PDB entry 9D3S | electron microscopy, 3.10 A resolution | chains F and J of the 10 polymer chains in the assembly

[Chain F]
Protein: Histone H4
Source organism: Homo sapiens
UniProt: P62805 (H4_HUMAN); residues 21-102 here correspond to UniProt positions 22-103 (UniProt number = residue number + 1)
Amino-acid sequence (82 residues; row label = number of the first residue in the row):
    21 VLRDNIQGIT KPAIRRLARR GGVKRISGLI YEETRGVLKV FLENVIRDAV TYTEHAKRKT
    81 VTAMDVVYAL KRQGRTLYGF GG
Not modelled in the structure: 21-23
Swiss-Prot annotation at these positions:
  - modified residue: Lys31 (N6-(2-hydroxyisobutyryl)lysine), Lys44 (N6-(2-hydroxyisobutyryl)lysine), Ser47 (Phosphoserine), Tyr51 (Phosphotyrosine), Lys59 (N6-(2-hydroxyisobutyryl)lysine), Lys77 (N6-(2-hydroxyisobutyryl)lysine), Lys79 (N6-(2-hydroxyisobutyryl)lysine), Thr80 (Phosphothreonine), Tyr88 (Phosphotyrosine), Lys91 (N6-(2-hydroxyisobutyryl)lysine)
  - cross-link (Glycyl lysine isopeptide (Lys-Gly)): Lys31 (interchain with G-Cter in SUMO2), Lys59 (interchain with G-Cter in SUMO2), Lys79 (interchain with G-Cter in SUMO2), Lys91 (interchain with G-Cter in SUMO2)

[Chain J]
Molecule: 5S rDNA (coding strand)
Source organism: Xenopus borealis
Sequence (123 nucleotides; each row starts with the number of its first residue; numbers below 1 keep their minus sign (DA-50 is residue -50)):
   -50 ACTTTCAGGG TGGTATGGCC GTAGGCGAGC ACAAGGCTGA CTTTTCCTCC CCTTGTGCTG
    10 CCTTCTGGGG GGGGCCCAGC TCCTCCCCAT GCCAGGGTCT TTTCCCCCAG GCAGGAAAAC
    70 AAG

[Interface between chain F and chain J]
Pairs across the interface - 6 pairs, chain F then chain J:
  Thr30(F) - DT-13(J)  phosphate contact
  Thr30(F) - DG-12(J)  phosphate contact
  Pro32(F) - DT-13(J)  phosphate contact
  Pro32(F) - DG-12(J)  phosphate contact
  Arg36(F) - DT-13(J)  salt bridge to the phosphate
  Arg45(F) - DC-4(J)  sugar contact
Interface residues without a listed pair, chain F (5 interface residues in all): Lys31
Interface residues without a listed pair, chain J (4 interface residues in all): DC-14

[Overview]
The interface between chain F and chain J involves 5 residues on one side and 4 on the other; the contacts
include 1 salt bridge. Its one salt-bridged contact is Arg36(F)-DT-13(J).
Chain F is Histone H4 (Homo sapiens) and chain J is 5S rDNA (coding strand) (Xenopus borealis); the structure,
147-bp 5S rDNA nucleosome - open I (open on the downstream side), was determined by electron microscopy,
deposited together with 9D3K, 9D3L, 9D3N, 9D3O, 9D3Q, 9D3R and 9D3T.
